4Z6C - chains P and A of the 4 polymer chains in the assembly; structure by X-ray diffraction, 2.68 A resolution.

[Chain P]
Molecule: 10-nt DNA strand
Sequence (10 nucleotides; each row starts with the number of its first residue):
     1 GCTGATGCGA
Ion coordination: Na+: DG9 (shared with Thr-101(A), Val-103(A), Ile-106(A) of chain A); Mg2+: DA10 (together with 0KX) (shared with Asp-190(A), Asp-192(A), Asp-256(A) of chain A)

[Chain A]
Protein: DNA polymerase beta
Source organism: Homo sapiens
Notes: EC 2.7.7.7, 4.2.99.-
UniProtKB: P06746 (DPOLB_HUMAN); residues 1-335 here = UniProt positions 1-335
Amino-acid sequence (335 residues; numbered 1 to 335; the number before each row is that of its first residue):
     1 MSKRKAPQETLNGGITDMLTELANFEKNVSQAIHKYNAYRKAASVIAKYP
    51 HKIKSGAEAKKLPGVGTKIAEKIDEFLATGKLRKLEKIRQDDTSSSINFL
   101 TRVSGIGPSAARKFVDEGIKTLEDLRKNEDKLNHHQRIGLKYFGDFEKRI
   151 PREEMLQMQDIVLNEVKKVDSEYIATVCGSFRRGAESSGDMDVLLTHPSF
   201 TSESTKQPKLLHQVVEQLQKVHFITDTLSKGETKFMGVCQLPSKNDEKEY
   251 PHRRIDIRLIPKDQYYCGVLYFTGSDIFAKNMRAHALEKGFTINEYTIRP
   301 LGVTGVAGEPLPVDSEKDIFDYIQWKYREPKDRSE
Disordered / not traced: 1-9, 246
Construct notes: engineered mutation Ala-279 (Asn in P06746)
Swiss-Prot annotation at these positions:
  - region: Arg-183 to Asp-192 (DNA-binding)
  - active site: Lys-72 (Nucleophile)
  - binding site (K(+)): Lys-60, Leu-62, Val-65, Thr-101, Val-103, Ile-106
  - binding site (Na(+)): Lys-60, Leu-62, Val-65, Thr-101, Val-103, Ile-106
  - binding site (dATP): Arg-149, Ser-180, Arg-183, Gly-189, Asp-190
  - binding site (dCTP): Arg-149, Ser-180, Arg-183, Gly-189, Asp-190
  - binding site (dGTP): Arg-149, Ser-180, Arg-183, Gly-189, Asp-190, Asp-192
  - binding site (dTTP): Arg-149, Ser-180, Arg-183, Gly-189, Asp-190
  - binding site (Mg(2+)): Asp-190, Asp-192, Asp-256
  - modified residue: Lys-72 (N6-acetyllysine), Arg-83 (Omega-N-methylarginine), Arg-152 (Omega-N-methylarginine)
  - cross-link (Glycyl lysine isopeptide (Lys-Gly)): Lys-41 (interchain with G-Cter in ubiquitin), Lys-61 (interchain with G-Cter in ubiquitin), Lys-81 (interchain with G-Cter in ubiquitin)
  - natural variant: Leu-22 (L22P: Found in a gastric cancer sample; uncertain significance), Tyr-39 (Y39C: Found in a gastric cancer sample; uncertain significance), Gly-118 (G118V: Decreased DNA-directed DNA polymerase activity), Arg-137 (R137Q: Decreased function in base-excision repair), Arg-149 (R149I: Decreased DNA-directed DNA polymerase activity), Asp-160 (D160N: Found in a gastric cancer sample; uncertain significance), Cys-239 (C239R: Found in a gastric cancer sample; uncertain significance), Lys-289 (K289M: Found in a colon cancer sample; uncertain significance), Asn-294 (N294D: Found in a gastric cancer sample; uncertain significance), Glu-295 (E295K: Found in a gastric cancer sample; uncertain significance)
  - mutagenesis: Phe-25 (F25W: No effect on 5'-dRP lyase activity. Decreased ssDNA binding), His-34 (H34G: Decreased 5'-dRP lyase activity. Decreased ssDNA binding), Lys-35 (K35A: Decreased 5'-dRP lyase activity. Decreased ssDNA binding. Loss of 5'-dRP lyase activity; when associated with A-68 and A-72. Decreased ssDNA binding; when associated with A-68 and A-72 ...), Tyr-39 (Y39F: No effect on 5'-dRP lyase activity; Y39Q: Abolishes DNA polymerase and 5'-dRP lyase activity), Lys-41 (K41R: Abolishes ubiquitination; when associated with R-61 and R-81), Lys-60 (K60A: Decreased 5'-dRP lyase activity. Decreased ssDNA binding), Lys-61 (K61R: Abolishes ubiquitination; when associated with R-41 and R-81), Lys-68 (K68A: No effect on 5'-dRP lyase activity. Decreased ssDNA binding. Loss of 5'-dRP lyase activity; when associated with A-35 and A-72. Decreased ssDNA binding; when associated with A-35 and A-72 ...), Glu-71 (E71Q: No effect on 5'-dRP lyase activity. No effect on structure shown by circular dichroism. No effect on ssDNA binding), Lys-72 (K72A: Severely reduced 5'-dRP lyase activity. Does not affect ssDNA binding. Loss of 5'-dRP lyase activity; when associated with A-35 and A-68. Decreased ssDNA binding ...), Glu-75 (E75A: Slightly decreased 5'-dRP lyase activity. Decreased ssDNA binding. No effect on structure shown by circular dichroism), Lys-81 (K81R: Abolishes ubiquitination; when associated with R-41 and R-61), 5 further mutagenesis entries in UniProt
Ion coordination: Na+ site 1: Lys-60, Leu-62, Val-65 (shared with 1 residue of chain D); Na+ site 2: Thr-101, Val-103, Ile-106 (shared with DG9(P) of chain P); Mg2+ site 1: Asp-190, Asp-192, Asp-256 (together with 0KX) (shared with DA10(P) of chain P); Mg2+ site 2: Asp-190, Asp-192 (together with 0KX)
Residues lining bound ligands: 0KX (2'-deoxy-5'-O-[(R)-hydroxy{[(R)-hydroxy(phosphonooxy)phosphoryl]amino}phosphoryl]cytidine): Gly-179, Ser-180, Arg-183, Ser-188, Gly-189, Asp-190, Asp-192, Tyr-271, Phe-272, Thr-273, Gly-274, Ser-275, Asp-276, Ala-279
What the authors report for this chain:
  - mutagenesis - N279A (3-fold): increased catalytic activity on dG:dCTP
  - mutagenesis - N279A (2-fold): decreased catalytic activity on dG:dTTP
  - mutagenesis - N279A (3-fold): increased catalytic activity on Mn2+

[How chain P and chain A interact]
Contacting residue pairs - 18 pairs, chain P then chain A:
  DG7(P) / Ser-109(A)  phosphate contact
  DC8(P) / Gly-105(A)  phosphate contact
  DC8(P) / Ile-106(A)  phosphate contact
  DC8(P) / Gly-107(A)  hydrogen bond to the phosphate
  DC8(P) / Pro-108(A)  phosphate contact
  DC8(P) / Ser-109(A)  hydrogen bond to the phosphate
  DC8(P) / Ala-110(A)  hydrogen bond to the phosphate
  DG9(P) / Val-103(A)  phosphate contact
  DG9(P) / Ser-104(A)  phosphate contact
  DG9(P) / Gly-105(A)  hydrogen bond to the phosphate
  DG9(P) / Ile-106(A)  hydrogen bond to the phosphate
  DG9(P) / Gly-107(A)  phosphate contact
  DG9(P) / His-135(A)  sugar contact
  DA10(P) / Asp-192(A)  phosphate contact
  DA10(P) / Met-236(A)  sugar contact
  DA10(P) / Arg-254(A)  salt bridge to the phosphate
  DA10(P) / Asp-256(A)  phosphate contact
  DA10(P) / Tyr-271(A)  hydrogen bond to the base
Also at the interface, not in a pair above, chain A (15 interface residues in all): Asp-190

[Summary]
Chain P and chain A form an interface of 4 and 15 residues respectively, with 6 hydrogen bonds and 1 salt
bridge. Polar contacts include DA10(P)/Tyr-271(A), DC8(P)/Gly-107(A) and DC8(P)/Ser-109(A). Ligands of chain
A: compound 0KX. The paper reports that N279A of chain A increases catalytic activity on dG:dCTP; N279A of
chain A reduces catalytic activity on dG:dTTP.
Here chain P is a 10-nt DNA strand and chain A is DNA polymerase beta (Homo sapiens). Entry 4Z6C (Structure of
human DNA polymerase beta 279NA mutant complexed with G in the template base paired ...) was determined by
X-ray diffraction (same publication as 4Z6D, 4Z6E and 4Z6F).
